Entry 6GEJ (electron microscopy, 3.60 A resolution); this record covers chains B and I of the 20 polymer chains in the assembly.

Chain B:
Protein: Histone H3
Source organism: Saccharomyces cerevisiae (strain ATCC 204508 / S288c)
UniProtKB: P61830 (H3_YEAST); residues 0-135 here correspond to UniProt positions 1-136 (UniProt number = residue number + 1)
Sequence (136 residues; each row starts with the number of its first residue; numbering starts at 0):
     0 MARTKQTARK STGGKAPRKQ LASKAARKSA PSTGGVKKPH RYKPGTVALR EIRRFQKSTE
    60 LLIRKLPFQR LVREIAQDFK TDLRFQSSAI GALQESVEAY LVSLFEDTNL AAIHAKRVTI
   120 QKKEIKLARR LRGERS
Not modelled in the structure: 0-36, 134-135
Differences from the reference sequence: conflict Glu123 (Asp124 in P61830)
UniProt features mapped onto this chain:
  - modified residue: Lys4 (N6,N6,N6-trimethyllysine), Lys9 (N6-acetyllysine), Ser10 (Phosphoserine), Lys14 (N6,N6-dimethyllysine), Lys18 (N6-acetyllysine), Lys23 (N6-acetyllysine), Lys27 (N6,N6,N6-trimethyllysine), Lys36 (N6,N6,N6-trimethyllysine), Lys37 (N6-acetyllysine), Lys56 (N6-acetyllysine), Lys64 (N6-acetyllysine), Lys79 (N6,N6,N6-trimethyllysine)

Chain I:
Molecule: 154-nt DNA strand
Source organism: synthetic construct
Sequence (154 nucleotides; numbered -77 to 76; the number before each row is that of its first residue; numbers below 1 keep their minus sign (DC-77 is residue -77)):
   -77 CGCCCTGGAG AATCCCGGTG CCGAGGCCGC TCAATTGGTC GTAGACAGCT CTAGCACCGC
   -17 TTAAACGCAC GTACGCGCTG TCCCCCGCGT TTTAACCGCC AAGGGGATTA CTCCCTAGTC
    43 TCCAGGCACG TGTCAGATAT ATACATCCTG TGCA

How chain B and chain I interact:
Pairs across the interface (14):
  His39(B) with DA-67(I), sugar contact
  Arg40(B) with DG9(I), hydrogen bond to the base; DC10(I), hydrogen bond to the sugar
  Tyr41(B) with DA-66(I), sugar contact; DG9(I), sugar contact; DC10(I), phosphate contact
  Gly44(B) with DC8(I), phosphate contact; DG9(I), hydrogen bond to the phosphate
  Thr45(B) with DG9(I), phosphate contact
  Val46(B) with DG9(I), hydrogen bond to the phosphate
  Ala47(B) with DG9(I), phosphate contact
  Arg49(B) with DA-66(I), hydrogen bond to the phosphate; DT-65(I), salt bridge to the phosphate
  Leu65(B) with DA17(I), phosphate contact
Interface residues without a listed pair, chain B (13 interface residues in all): Lys42, Pro43, Pro66, Arg69
Interface residues without a listed pair, chain I (8 interface residues in all): DC18

Overview:
13 residues of chain B and 8 residues of chain I are in contact; the contacts include 5 hydrogen bonds and 1
salt bridge. Polar contacts include Arg40(B)-DG9(I), Arg40(B)-DC10(I) and Gly44(B)-DG9(I).
Here chain B is Histone H3 (Saccharomyces cerevisiae (strain ATCC 204508 / S288c)) and chain I is a 154-nt DNA
strand (synthetic construct). Entry 6GEJ (Chromatin remodeller-nucleosome complex at 3.6 A resolution) was
determined by electron microscopy, deposited together with 6GEN.
